Entry 4Y6Z (X-ray diffraction, 2.70 A resolution); this record covers chains C and D of the 34 polymer chains in the assembly.

Chain C:
Molecule: Proteasome subunit alpha type-4
Organism: Saccharomyces cerevisiae (strain ATCC 204508 / S288c)
Notes: EC 3.4.25.1
Reference sequence: P40303 (PSA4_YEAST); residues -1 to 252 here correspond to UniProt positions 1-254 (UniProt number = residue number + 2)
Sequence (254 residues; numbered -1 to 252; the number before each row is that of its first residue; numbers below 1 keep their minus sign (Met-1 is residue -1)):
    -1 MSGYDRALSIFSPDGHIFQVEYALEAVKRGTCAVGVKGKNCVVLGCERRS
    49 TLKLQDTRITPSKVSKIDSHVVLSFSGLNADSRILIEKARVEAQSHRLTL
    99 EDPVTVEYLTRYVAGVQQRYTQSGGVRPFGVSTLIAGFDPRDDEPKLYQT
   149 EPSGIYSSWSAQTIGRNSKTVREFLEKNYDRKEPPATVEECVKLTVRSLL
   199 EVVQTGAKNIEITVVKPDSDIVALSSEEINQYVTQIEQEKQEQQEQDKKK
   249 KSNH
Disordered / not traced: -1 to 0, 241-252
Swiss-Prot annotation at these positions:
  - modified residue: Thr58 (Phosphothreonine)

Chain D:
Molecule: Proteasome subunit alpha type-5
Organism: Saccharomyces cerevisiae (strain ATCC 204508 / S288c)
Notes: EC 3.4.25.1
Reference sequence: P32379 (PSA5_YEAST); residues -7 to 252 here correspond to UniProt positions 1-260 (UniProt number = residue number + 8)
Sequence (260 residues; numbered -7 to 252; the number before each row is that of its first residue; numbers below 1 keep their minus sign (Met-7 is residue -7)):
    -7 MFLTRSEYDRGVSTFSPEGRLFQVEYSLEAIKLGSTAIGIATKEGVVLGV
    43 EKRATSPLLESDSIEKIVEIDRHIGCAMSGLTADARSMIEHARTAAVTHN
    93 LYYDEDINVESLTQSVCDLALRFGEGASGEERLMSRPFGVALLIAGHDAD
   143 DGYQLFHAEPSGTFYRYNAKAIGSGSEGAQAELLNEWHSSLTLKEAELLV
   193 LKILKQVMEEKLDENNAQLSCITKQDGFKIYDNEKTAELIKELKEKEAAE
   243 SPEEADVEMS
Disordered / not traced: -7 to 0, 118-124, 243-252

How chain C and chain D interact:
Pairs across the interface (64; chain C residue first):
  Asp3(C) - Glu117(D)
  Arg4(C) - Asp1(D)  salt bridge
  Arg4(C) - Glu117(D)
  Ala5(C) - Val4(D)  hydrophobic
  Ala5(C) - Glu117(D)
  Ala5(C) - Ser127(D)
  Ser7(C) - Ser127(D)
  Ser7(C) - Arg128(D)
  Ile8(C) - Asp1(D)
  Ile8(C) - Gln15(D)
  Phe9(C) - Gln15(D)
  Phe9(C) - Tyr18(D)  hydrophobic
  Phe9(C) - Ser19(D)
  Phe9(C) - Ala22(D)  hydrophobic
  Phe9(C) - Leu73(D)  hydrophobic
  Phe9(C) - Arg128(D)
  Phe9(C) - Pro129(D)
  Phe9(C) - Gly131(D)
  Ser10(C) - Tyr18(D)
  Pro11(C) - Tyr18(D)  hydrophobic
  Pro11(C) - Glu21(D)
  Asp12(C) - Glu21(D)
  Gly13(C) - Tyr18(D)
  Gly13(C) - Glu21(D)
  Gly13(C) - Ala22(D)
  His14(C) - Leu25(D)
  Ile15(C) - Leu73(D)  hydrophobic
  Ile15(C) - Arg128(D)
  Lys35(C) - Glu52(D)  salt bridge
  Gln116(C) - Ala75(D)
  Gln116(C) - Asp76(D)
  Thr119(C) - Arg128(D)  hydrogen bond (backbone-side chain)
  Gln120(C) - Met126(D)
  Gln120(C) - Ser127(D)  hydrogen bond (backbone-backbone)
  Gln120(C) - Arg128(D)
  Gln120(C) - Pro129(D)
  Gln120(C) - Phe130(D)
  Ser121(C) - Ser127(D)
  Gly122(C) - Ser127(D)
  Ser151(C) - Ala75(D)
  Gly152(C) - Ala75(D)
  Ile153(C) - Thr74(D)
  Ile153(C) - Ala75(D)
  Ser155(C) - Leu51(D)
  Ser155(C) - Ser55(D)
  Ser156(C) - Leu51(D)
  Ser156(C) - Glu52(D)  hydrogen bond (backbone-backbone)
  Ser156(C) - Ser55(D)  hydrogen bond (backbone-side chain)
  Trp157(C) - Ser48(D)
  Trp157(C) - Leu50(D)
  Trp157(C) - Leu51(D)
  Trp157(C) - Glu52(D)
  Ser158(C) - Leu50(D)  hydrogen bond (backbone-backbone)
  Ser158(C) - Glu52(D)  hydrogen bond
  Ala159(C) - Leu50(D)
  Leu173(C) - Leu50(D)  hydrophobic
  Glu174(C) - Ser48(D)  hydrogen bond
  Glu174(C) - Pro49(D)
  Glu174(C) - Leu50(D)
  Tyr177(C) - Leu50(D)  hydrophobic
  Arg179(C) - Pro49(D)  hydrogen bond (side chain-backbone)
  Arg179(C) - Leu50(D)
  Arg179(C) - Leu51(D)  hydrogen bond (side chain-backbone)
  Arg179(C) - Glu52(D)
Also at the interface, not in a pair above, chain C (31 interface residues in all): Arg170
Also at the interface, not in a pair above, chain D (27 interface residues in all): Thr47, Ser53

Summary:
31 residues of chain C and 27 residues of chain D are in contact; the contacts include 9 hydrogen bonds and 2
salt bridges. Polar pairs include Arg4(C)-Asp1(D), Lys35(C)-Glu52(D) and Thr119(C)-Arg128(D).
Here chain C is Proteasome subunit alpha type-4 and chain D is Proteasome subunit alpha type-5, both from
Saccharomyces cerevisiae (strain ATCC 204508 / S288c). Entry 4Y6Z (Yeast 20S proteasome in complex with
Ac-PAL-ep) was determined by X-ray diffraction together with 4Y69, 4Y6A, 4Y6V, 4Y70, 4Y74, 4Y75 and 34 further
entries from the same study.
